PDB entry 7VAS | electron microscopy, 3.00 A resolution | chains D and G of the 12 polymer chains in the assembly

== Chain D ==
Protein: V-type ATP synthase beta chain
From: Thermus thermophilus HB8
Reference sequence: Q56404 (VATB_THET8); numbering as in UniProt (aligned over 1-478)
Chain sequence (478 residues; each row starts with the number of its first residue):
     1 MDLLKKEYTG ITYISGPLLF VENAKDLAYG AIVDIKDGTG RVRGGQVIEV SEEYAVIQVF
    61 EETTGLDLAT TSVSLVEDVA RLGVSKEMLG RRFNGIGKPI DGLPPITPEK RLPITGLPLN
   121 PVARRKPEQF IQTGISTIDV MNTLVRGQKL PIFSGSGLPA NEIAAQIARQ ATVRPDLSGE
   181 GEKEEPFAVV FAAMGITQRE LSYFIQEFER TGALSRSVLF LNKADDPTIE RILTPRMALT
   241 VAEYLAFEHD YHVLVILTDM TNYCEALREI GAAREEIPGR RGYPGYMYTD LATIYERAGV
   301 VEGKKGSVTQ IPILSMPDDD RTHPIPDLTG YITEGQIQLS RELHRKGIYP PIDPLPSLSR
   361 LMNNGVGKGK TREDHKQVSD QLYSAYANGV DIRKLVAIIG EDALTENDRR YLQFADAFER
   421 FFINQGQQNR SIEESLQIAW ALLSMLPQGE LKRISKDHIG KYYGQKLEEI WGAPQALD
Unresolved in the structure: 1-4, 475-478

== Chain G ==
Protein: V-type ATP synthase subunit D
From: Thermus thermophilus HB8
Reference sequence: O87880 (VATD_THET8); residues 1-223 here = UniProt positions 1-223
Chain sequence (223 residues; each row starts with the number of its first residue):
     1 MSQVSPTRMN LLQRRGQLRL AQKGVDLLKK KRDALVAEFF GLVREAMEAR KALDQAAKEA
    61 YAALLLAQAF DGPEVVAGAA LGVPPLEGVE AEVENVWGSK VPRLKATFPD GALLSPVGTP
   121 AYTLEASRAF RRYAEALIRV ANTETRLKKI GEEIKKTTRR VNALEQVVIP GIRAQIRFIQ
   181 QVLEQRERED TFRLKRIKGK IEAREAEEEG GRPNPQVEIG AGL
Unresolved in the structure: 1-3, 210-223

== Chain D / chain G interface ==
Residue-residue contacts (17):
  Glu275(D) - Lys198(G)
  Ile277(D) - Thr191(G)
  Ile277(D) - Lys195(G)
  Gly279(D) - Glu187(G)
  Arg280(D) - Glu187(G)
  Arg281(D) - Arg8(G)
  Arg281(D) - Glu187(G)  hydrogen bond (backbone-side chain)
  Gly282(D) - Glu187(G)
  Asp320(D) - Leu12(G)
  Asp320(D) - Arg15(G)  salt bridge
  Thr322(D) - Arg15(G)  hydrogen bond
  Lys394(D) - Lys23(G)
  Lys394(D) - Leu27(G)
  Leu395(D) - Leu27(G)  hydrophobic
  Leu395(D) - Lys31(G)
  Ile398(D) - Leu27(G)  hydrophobic
  Ile399(D) - Trp97(G)  hydrophobic
Other interface residues (no listed pair), chain D (15 interface residues in all): Asp318, Asp391, Ala403
Other interface residues (no listed pair), chain G (12 interface residues in all): Lys30

== Overview ==
15 residues of chain D and 12 residues of chain G are in contact; the contacts include 2 hydrogen bonds and 1
salt bridge. Polar contacts include Asp320(D)-Arg15(G), Arg281(D)-Glu187(G) and Thr322(D)-Arg15(G).
Chain D is V-type ATP synthase beta chain and chain G is V-type ATP synthase subunit D, both from Thermus
thermophilus HB8; the structure, V1EG domain of V/A-ATPase from Thermus thermophilus at low ATP concentration,
state1-2, was determined by electron microscopy, deposited together with 7VAI, 7VAJ, 7VAK, 7VAL, 7VAM, 7VAN
and 11 further entries.
